PDB entry 1ZDI | X-ray diffraction, 2.70 A resolution | chains R and A of the 5 polymer chains in the assembly

== Chain R ==
Molecule: 19-nt RNA strand
Sequence (19 nucleotides; each row starts with the number of its first residue):
     1 ACAUGAGGAU UACCCAUGU
Not modelled in the structure: 1-2, 19

== Chain A ==
Protein: Protein (RNA bacteriophage MS2 coat protein)
From: Enterobacterio phage MS2
UniProtKB: P03612 (COAT_BPMS2); residues 1-129 here = UniProt positions 1-129
Amino-acid sequence (129 residues; row label = number of the first residue in the row):
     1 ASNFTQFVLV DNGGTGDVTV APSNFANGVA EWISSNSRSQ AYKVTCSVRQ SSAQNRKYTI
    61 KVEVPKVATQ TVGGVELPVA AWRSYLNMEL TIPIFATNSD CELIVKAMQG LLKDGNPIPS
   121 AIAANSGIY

== Interface between chain R and chain A ==
Pairs across the interface - 13 pairs, chain R then chain A:
  A3(R) - Arg49(A)  salt bridge to the phosphate
  A3(R) - Ser51(A)  phosphate contact
  U10(R) - Tyr85(A)  sugar contact
  U11(R) - Glu63(A)  hydrogen bond to the sugar
  U11(R) - Tyr85(A)  stacking on the base
  U11(R) - Asn87(A)  hydrogen bond to the base
  A12(R) - Val29(A)  base contact
  A12(R) - Lys43(A)  salt bridge to the phosphate
  A12(R) - Thr45(A)  hydrogen bond to the base
  A12(R) - Cys46(A)  base contact
  A12(R) - Ser47(A)  hydrogen bond to the base
  A12(R) - Thr59(A)  hydrogen bond to the base
  A12(R) - Lys61(A)  hydrogen bond to the sugar
Also at the interface, not in a pair above, chain R (6 interface residues in all): U4, A9
Also at the interface, not in a pair above, chain A (14 interface residues in all): Lys57, Ile60

== Summary ==
6 residues of chain R and 14 residues of chain A are in contact, with 6 hydrogen bonds, 2 salt bridges and 1
aromatic stacking contact. Polar pairs include U11(R)-Asn87(A), A12(R)-Thr45(A) and A12(R)-Ser47(A).
Chain R is a 19-nt RNA strand and chain A is Protein (RNA bacteriophage MS2 coat protein) (Enterobacterio
phage MS2); the structure, RNA bacteriophage MS2 coat protein/RNA complex, was determined by X-ray diffraction
together with 1ZDH from the same study.
